PDB entry 8C5V | electron microscopy, 12.00 A resolution (very low resolution: no residue pairs are listed; an interface is given only as per-side residue counts) | chains G and S of the 20 polymer chains in the assembly

Chain G:
Name: Chemotaxis protein CheW
Source organism: Escherichia coli
UniProt: P0A964 (CHEW_ECOLI); residues 15-157 here = UniProt positions 15-157
Sequence (143 residues; numbered 15 to 157; the number before each row is that of its first residue):
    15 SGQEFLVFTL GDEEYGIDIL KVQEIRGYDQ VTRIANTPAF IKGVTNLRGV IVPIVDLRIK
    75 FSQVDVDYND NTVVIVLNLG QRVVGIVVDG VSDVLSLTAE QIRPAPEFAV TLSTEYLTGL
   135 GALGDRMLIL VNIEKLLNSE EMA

Chain S:
Name: Methyl-accepting chemotaxis protein I
Source organism: Escherichia coli
UniProt: P02942 (MCP1_ECOLI); residue numbers follow UniProt; this construct covers 1-516
Sequence (516 residues; numbered 1 to 516; the number before each row is that of its first residue):
     1 MLKRIKIVTS LLLVLAVFGL LQLTSGGLFF NALKNDKENF TVLQTIRQQQ STLNGSWVAL
    61 LQTRNTLNRA GIRYMMDQNN IGSGSTVAEL MESASISLKQ AEKNWADYEA LPRDPRQSTA
   121 AAAEIKRNYD IYHNALAELI QLLGAGKINE FFDQPTQGYQ DGFEKQYVAY MEQNDRLHDI
   181 AVSDNNASYS QAMWILVGVM IVVLAVIFAV WFGIKASLVA PMNRLIDSIR HIAGGDLVKP
   241 IEVDGSNEMG QLAESLRHMQ GELMRTVGDV RNGANAIYSG ASEIATGNND LSSRTEQQAA
   301 SLEETAASME QLTATVKQNA ENARQASHLA LSASETAQRG GKVVDNVVQT MRDISTSSQK
   361 IADIISVIDG IAFQTNILAL NAAVEAARAG EQGRGFAVVA GEVRNLAQRS AQAAREIKSL
   421 IEDSVGKVDV GSTLVESAGE TMAEIVSAVT RVTDIMGEIA SASDEQSRGI DQVGLAVAEM
   481 DRVTQQNAAL VEESAAAAAA LEEQASRLTE AVAVFR
Curated features (UniProtKB/Swiss-Prot):
  - region: Arg64 to Arg73 (The 3 Arg may form a positively charged pocket, which binds the alpha-carboxyl group of the attractant AA)
  - modified residue: Gln297 (Glutamate methyl ester (Gln)), Glu304 (Glutamate methyl ester (Glu)), Gln311 (Glutamate methyl ester (Gln)), Glu493 (Glutamate methyl ester (Glu)), Glu502 (Glutamate methyl ester (Glu))

Chain G / chain S interface:
At this resolution (12 A) residue pairs are not listed: 13 residues of chain G and 9 of chain S lie at the interface.

Overview:
The interface between chain G and chain S involves 13 residues on one side and 9 on the other.
Here chain G is Chemotaxis protein CheW and chain S is Methyl-accepting chemotaxis protein I, both from
Escherichia coli. Entry 8C5V (Chemotaxis core signalling unit from E protein lysed E. coli cells) was
determined by electron microscopy.
